PDB entry 7HOQ | X-ray diffraction, 1.43 A resolution | chains A and B

# Chain A
Molecule: Serine protease subunit NS2B
Source organism: Zika virus
UniProtKB: Q32ZE1 (POLG_ZIKV); residues 46-89 here correspond to UniProt positions 1414-1457 (UniProt number = residue number + 1368)
Sequence (46 residues; numbered 44 to 89; the number before each row is that of its first residue):
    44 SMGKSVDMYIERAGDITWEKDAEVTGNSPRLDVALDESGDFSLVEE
Not modelled in the structure: 44-49, 89
Construct notes: expression tag (44-45)

# Chain B
Molecule: Serine protease NS3
Source organism: Zika virus
Notes: EC 3.4.21.91, 3.6.1.15, 3.6.4.13
UniProtKB: Q32ZE1 (POLG_ZIKV); residues 11-177 here correspond to UniProt positions 1509-1675 (UniProt number = residue number + 1498)
Sequence (168 residues; each row starts with the number of its first residue):
    10 MKEVKKGETTDGVYRVMTRRLLGSTQVGVGVMQEGVFHTMWHVTKGAALR
    60 SGEGRLDPYWGDVKQDLVSYCGPWKLDAAWDGLSEVQLLAVPPGERAKNI
   110 QTLPGIFKTKDGDIGAVALDYPAGTSGSPILDKCGRVIGLYGNGVVIKNG
   160 SYVSAITQGKREEETPVE
Not modelled in the structure: 10-15, 172-177
Disulfide bonds: Cys143 forms a disulfide with the same residue of a neighbouring copy of this chain
Construct notes: initiating methionine (10); conflict Lys107 (Arg1605 in Q32ZE1)
Residues lining bound ligands: A1BGZ ((2M)-2-[2-(methoxymethyl)pyridin-4-yl]-N-(1-methyl-1H-pyrazol-4-yl)benzamide): His51, Tyr130, Pro131, Ala132, Ser135, Tyr150, Gly151, Asn152, Val155, Tyr161
Swiss-Prot annotation at these positions:
  - active site (Charge relay system): His51, Asp75, Ser135

# Interface between chain A and chain B
Pairs across the interface (95; chain A residue first):
  Asp50(A) - Arg59(B)
  Met51(A) - Met26(B)
  Met51(A) - Val52(B)
  Met51(A) - Thr53(B)
  Met51(A) - Leu58(B)
  Met51(A) - Arg59(B)  hydrogen bond (backbone-backbone)
  Tyr52(A) - Arg24(B)
  Tyr52(A) - Val25(B)
  Tyr52(A) - Met26(B)  hydrogen bond (backbone-backbone)
  Tyr52(A) - Arg28(B)
  Tyr52(A) - Ser33(B)  hydrogen bond
  Tyr52(A) - Arg59(B)
  Ile53(A) - Tyr23(B)  hydrophobic
  Ile53(A) - Arg24(B)
  Ile53(A) - Met41(B)  hydrophobic
  Ile53(A) - Phe46(B)  hydrophobic
  Ile53(A) - Arg59(B)  hydrogen bond (backbone-backbone)
  Ile53(A) - Ser60(B)
  Ile53(A) - Leu65(B)  hydrophobic
  Glu54(A) - Tyr23(B)
  Glu54(A) - Arg24(B)  hydrogen bond (backbone-backbone)
  Arg55(A) - Glu17(B)
  Arg55(A) - Asp20(B)  hydrogen bond (side chain-backbone)
  Arg55(A) - Gly21(B)
  Arg55(A) - Val22(B)
  Arg55(A) - Tyr23(B)
  Ala56(A) - Val22(B)  hydrogen bond (backbone-backbone)
  Ala56(A) - Val100(B)  hydrophobic
  Ala56(A) - Ala106(B)
  Gly57(A) - Gly21(B)
  Gly57(A) - Val22(B)  hydrogen bond (backbone-backbone)
  Asp58(A) - Leu98(B)
  Ile59(A) - Gly21(B)
  Ile59(A) - Val22(B)
  Ile59(A) - Val40(B)  hydrophobic
  Ile59(A) - Leu140(B)  hydrophobic
  Ile59(A) - Gly144(B)
  Ile59(A) - Val146(B)  hydrophobic
  Thr60(A) - Asn108(B)  hydrogen bond (backbone-side chain)
  Thr60(A) - Leu140(B)
  Trp61(A) - Glu94(B)
  Trp61(A) - Val95(B)
  Trp61(A) - Gln96(B)
  Trp61(A) - Gln110(B)
  Trp61(A) - Leu140(B)
  Trp61(A) - Asp141(B)
  Trp61(A) - Lys142(B)
  Glu62(A) - Gln96(B)  hydrogen bond (backbone-side chain)
  Glu62(A) - Asn108(B)
  Ala65(A) - Gln96(B)
  Ala65(A) - Asn108(B)
  Glu66(A) - Ile109(B)
  Glu66(A) - Gln110(B)  hydrogen bond (backbone-backbone)
  Val67(A) - Glu94(B)
  Val67(A) - Gln110(B)
  Thr68(A) - Ile109(B)
  Thr68(A) - Gln110(B)  hydrogen bond (backbone-backbone)
  Thr68(A) - Thr111(B)  hydrogen bond (backbone-side chain)
  Thr68(A) - Leu128(B)
  Gly69(A) - Thr111(B)
  Gly69(A) - Ala127(B)
  Gly69(A) - Leu128(B)
  Asn70(A) - Leu112(B)
  Asn70(A) - Ala127(B)
  Ser71(A) - Leu112(B)  hydrogen bond (side chain-backbone)
  Ser71(A) - Pro113(B)
  Ser71(A) - Gly114(B)
  Pro72(A) - Gly114(B)
  Pro72(A) - Ile115(B)  hydrogen bond (backbone-backbone)
  Pro72(A) - Ala127(B)
  Arg73(A) - Ile115(B)
  Leu74(A) - Ile115(B)  hydrogen bond (backbone-backbone)
  Leu74(A) - Phe116(B)
  Leu74(A) - Lys117(B)  hydrogen bond (backbone-backbone)
  Leu74(A) - Ile156(B)  hydrophobic
  Asp75(A) - Lys117(B)
  Val76(A) - Phe116(B)  hydrophobic
  Val76(A) - Lys117(B)  hydrogen bond (backbone-backbone)
  Val76(A) - Thr118(B)
  Leu78(A) - Lys73(B)
  Asp79(A) - Lys73(B)
  Glu80(A) - Lys73(B)
  Ser81(A) - Val72(B)
  Gly82(A) - Val72(B)
  Gly82(A) - Lys73(B)
  Gly82(A) - Asn152(B)  hydrogen bond (backbone-side chain)
  Phe84(A) - Phe116(B)  hydrophobic
  Phe84(A) - Asn152(B)
  Phe84(A) - Gly153(B)
  Phe84(A) - Val154(B)  hydrophobic
  Phe84(A) - Ala164(B)  hydrophobic
  Ser85(A) - Val154(B)
  Leu86(A) - Val154(B)  hydrophobic
  Leu86(A) - Val155(B)
  Glu88(A) - Lys157(B)
Interface residues without a listed pair, chain B (60 interface residues in all): Thr19, Thr27, Val36, Ala57, Lys107, Ile123, Pro138, Val162

# Overview
The interface between chain A and chain B involves 34 residues on one side and 60 on the other, with 19
hydrogen bonds. Polar pairs include Tyr52(A)-Ser33(B), Arg55(A)-Asp20(B) and Thr60(A)-Asn108(B). Bound to
chain B: compound A1BGZ. UniProt lists 3 active-site residues on chain B.
Here chain A is Serine protease subunit NS2B and chain B is Serine protease NS3, both from Zika virus. Entry
7HOQ (PanDDA analysis group deposition -- Crystal Structure of ZIKV NS2B-NS3 protease in complex with
ASAP-0014708-001) was determined by X-ray diffraction.
